Entry 1IA4 (X-ray diffraction, 1.85 A resolution); this record covers chain A.

[Chain A]
Molecule: Dihydrofolate reductase
From: Candida albicans
Notes: EC 1.5.1.3
UniProt: P22906 (DYR_CANAL); residue numbers follow UniProt; this construct covers 1-192
Amino-acid sequence (192 residues; each row starts with the number of its first residue):
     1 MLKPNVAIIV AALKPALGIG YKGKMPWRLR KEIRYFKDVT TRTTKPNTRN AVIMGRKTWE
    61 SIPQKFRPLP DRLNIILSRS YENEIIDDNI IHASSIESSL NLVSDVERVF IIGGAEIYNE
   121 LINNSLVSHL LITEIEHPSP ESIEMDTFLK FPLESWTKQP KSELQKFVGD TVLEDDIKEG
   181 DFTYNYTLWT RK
Ligand contacts:
  - NADPH (NDP; NADPH dihydro-nicotinamide-adenine-dinucleotide phosphate): Gly23, Gly55, Arg56, Lys57, Thr58, Leu77, Ser78, Arg79, Ser80, Ser94, Gly113, Gly114, Ala115, Glu116, Ile117, Glu120, Leu121
  - TQ6 (5-(4-morpholin-4-yl-phenylsulfanyl)-2,4-quinazolinediamine): Ile9, Val10, Ala11, Ile19, Gly20, Gly23, Lys24, Met25, Glu32, Ile33, Phe36, Thr58, Ile112, Gly113, Gly114, Ala115, Tyr118, Thr133, Thr147
UniProt features mapped onto this chain:
  - binding site (NADP(+)): Ala11, Gly18 to Lys24, Arg56 to Thr58, Ser78 to Ser80, Gly113 to Glu120
  - binding site (substrate): Glu32 to Lys37, Arg72, Ile112, Tyr118
  - natural variant: Leu2 (S2L: In strain: SYNTEX CA755; this construct carries the variant), Glu84 (K84E: In strain: SYNTEX CA755; this construct carries the variant)

[Overview]
Chain A binds NADPH and compound TQ6. UniProt lists 22 NADP+-binding residues and 9 substrate-binding
residues.
Chain A is Dihydrofolate reductase (Candida albicans); the structure, Candida albicans dihydrofolate reductase
complex in which the dihydronicotinamide moiety of dihydro-nicotinamide-adenine-dinucleotide phosphate (NADPH)
is displaced ..., was determined by X-ray diffraction (same publication as 1IA1, 1IA2 and 1IA3).
